PDB entry 7TC8 | electron microscopy, 2.40 A resolution | chains B and G of the 6 polymer chains in the assembly

# Chain B
Name: Methane monooxygenase component A beta chain
Organism: Methylococcus capsulatus
Notes: EC 1.14.13.25
UniProtKB: P18798 (MEMB_METCA); numbering as in UniProt (aligned over 1-389)
Amino-acid sequence (389 residues; numbered 1 to 389; the number before each row is that of its first residue):
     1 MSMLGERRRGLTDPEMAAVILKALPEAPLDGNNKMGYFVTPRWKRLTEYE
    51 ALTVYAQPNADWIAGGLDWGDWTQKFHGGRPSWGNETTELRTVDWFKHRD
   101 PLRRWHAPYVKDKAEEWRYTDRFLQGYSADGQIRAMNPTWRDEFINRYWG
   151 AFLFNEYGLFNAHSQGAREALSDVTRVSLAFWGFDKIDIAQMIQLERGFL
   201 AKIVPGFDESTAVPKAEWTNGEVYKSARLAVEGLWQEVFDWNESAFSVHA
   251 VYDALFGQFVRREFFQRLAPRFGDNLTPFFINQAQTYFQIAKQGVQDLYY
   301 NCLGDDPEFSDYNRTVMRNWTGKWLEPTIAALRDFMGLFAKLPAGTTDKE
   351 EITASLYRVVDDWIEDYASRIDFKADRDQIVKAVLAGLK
Disordered / not traced: 1-5

# Chain G
Name: Methane monooxygenase component A gamma chain
Organism: Methylococcus capsulatus
Notes: EC 1.14.13.25
UniProtKB: P11987 (MEMG_METCA); numbering as in UniProt (aligned over 1-170)
Amino-acid sequence (170 residues; numbered 1 to 170; the number before each row is that of its first residue):
     1 MAKLGIHSNDTRDAWVNKIAQLNTLEKAAEMLKQFRMDHTTPFRNSYELD
    51 NDYLWIEAKLEEKVAVLKARAFNEVDFRHKTAFGEDAKSVLDGTVAKMNA
   101 AKDKWEAEKIHIGFRQAYKPPIMPVNYFLDGERQLGTRLMELRNLNYYDT
   151 PLEELRKQRGVRVVHLQSPH
Disordered / not traced: 1-3, 166-170

# How chain B and chain G interact
Pairs across the interface - 58 pairs, chain B then chain G:
  D61(B) - H7(G)
  D61(B) - R12(G)  salt bridge
  D61(B) - W55(G)
  W62(B) - L54(G)  hydrophobic
  W62(B) - W55(G)
  W62(B) - A58(G)
  L67(B) - H7(G)
  D68(B) - H7(G)  hydrogen bond (backbone-side chain)
  W69(B) - I6(G)  hydrophobic
  W69(B) - H7(G)
  D71(B) - L54(G)
  H77(B) - H111(G)  hydrogen bond (backbone-side chain)
  H77(B) - L139(G)
  H77(B) - M140(G)
  H77(B) - R143(G)  hydrogen bond
  G78(B) - H111(G)
  G78(B) - I112(G)
  G78(B) - R115(G)
  G78(B) - L139(G)
  G78(B) - R143(G)
  G79(B) - R115(G)
  R80(B) - R115(G)
  R80(B) - E132(G)
  P81(B) - R115(G)
  N85(B) - A58(G)
  E86(B) - R115(G)  salt bridge
  E86(B) - K119(G)
  E86(B) - P120(G)
  E86(B) - V125(G)
  E86(B) - F128(G)
  T87(B) - V125(G)
  T88(B) - V125(G)
  E89(B) - F77(G)
  E89(B) - P124(G)
  E89(B) - V125(G)  hydrogen bond (side chain-backbone)
  R91(B) - A58(G)
  R91(B) - E61(G)  salt bridge
  R91(B) - E62(G)
  Q165(B) - L129(G)
  V238(B) - N126(G)
  F239(B) - N126(G)  hydrogen bond (backbone-side chain)
  F239(B) - L129(G)
  F239(B) - D130(G)
  D240(B) - V125(G)
  D240(B) - N126(G)  hydrogen bond (backbone-side chain)
  E243(B) - N126(G)  hydrogen bond
  F309(B) - E62(G)
  Y312(B) - A65(G)
  Y312(B) - V66(G)  hydrophobic
  Y312(B) - A69(G)  hydrophobic
  Y312(B) - F77(G)
  V316(B) - F77(G)  hydrophobic
  R318(B) - E74(G)
  N319(B) - E74(G)  hydrogen bond (side chain-backbone)
  N319(B) - F77(G)
  N319(B) - R78(G)  hydrogen bond
  K323(B) - R78(G)
  K323(B) - N126(G)
Interface residues without a listed pair, chain B (31 interface residues in all): G70, E237, T315
Interface residues without a listed pair, chain G (34 interface residues in all): Y53, N73, P121, R133, N144

# Summary
31 residues of chain B and 34 residues of chain G are in contact, with 9 hydrogen bonds and 3 salt bridges.
Polar contacts include D61(B)-R12(G), E86(B)-R115(G) and R91(B)-E61(G).
Here chain B is Methane monooxygenase component A beta chain and chain G is Methane monooxygenase component A
gamma chain, both from Methylococcus capsulatus. Entry 7TC8 (Cryo-EM structure of methane monooxygenase
hydroxylase (by graphene)) was determined by electron microscopy together with 7TC7 from the same study.
